6Z4T - chain A; structure by X-ray diffraction, 1.23 A resolution.

Chain A:
Molecule: Myoglobin
From: Physeter macrocephalus
UniProt: P02185 (MYG_PHYMC); residues 1-153 here correspond to UniProt positions 2-154 (UniProt number = residue number + 1)
Amino-acid sequence (154 residues; row label = number of the first residue in the row):
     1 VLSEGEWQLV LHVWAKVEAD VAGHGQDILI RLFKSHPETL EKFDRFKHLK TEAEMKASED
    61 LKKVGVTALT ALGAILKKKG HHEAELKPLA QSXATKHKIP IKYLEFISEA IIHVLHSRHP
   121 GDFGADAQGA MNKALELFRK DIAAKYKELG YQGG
Modified / non-standard residues: Q75 (Thiazole-histidine) at position 93
Differences from the reference sequence: engineered mutation Val64 (His65 in P02185), Ala68 (Val69 in P02185), Q75_93 (His94 in P02185); expression tag (154)
Ion coordination: heme Fe: Q75_93 (together with oxygen molecule)
Small-molecule neighbours:
  - heme (HEM): Leu32, Thr39, Lys42, Phe43, Arg45, Val64, Thr67, Ala68, Ala71, Leu72, Leu89, Ser92, Q75_93, His97, Ile99, Tyr103, Leu104, Ile107, Ile111, Phe138
  - oxygen molecule (OXY): Leu29, Phe43, Val64, Ala68, Q75_93
Curated features (UniProtKB/Swiss-Prot):
  - modified residue: Ser3 (Phosphoserine), Thr67 (Phosphothreonine)

Overview:
Bound to chain A: heme and oxygen molecule.
Chain A is Myoglobin (Physeter macrocephalus); the structure, sperm whale myoglobin mutant (H64V V64A) bearing
the non-canonical amino acid 2-Amino-3-(thiazol-5-yl)propanoic acid as axial heme ..., was determined by X-ray
diffraction, deposited together with 6Z4R.
